Entry 6D3B (X-ray diffraction, 1.40 A resolution); this record covers chain A.

# Chain A
Name: Neuraminidase
Organism: Influenza A virus (strain A/Tern/Australia/G70C/1975 H11N9)
Notes: EC 3.2.1.18
UniProt: P03472 (NRAM_I75A5); the construct lacks a stretch of the UniProt sequence and is renumbered around it, so the offset changes along the chain: 81-169 = UniProt 82-170; 170-333 = UniProt 172-335; 335-392 = UniProt 336-393; 394-412 = UniProt 394-412; 1 more segments
Chain sequence (389 residues; numbered 81 to 468 plus 3 insertion-coded residues; 2 numbers in that range are skipped by the numbering (no residue carries them; nothing is unmodelled there); the number before each row is that of its first residue; a row labelled like 412A-412B holds insertion residues (412A, then the next letters in order)):
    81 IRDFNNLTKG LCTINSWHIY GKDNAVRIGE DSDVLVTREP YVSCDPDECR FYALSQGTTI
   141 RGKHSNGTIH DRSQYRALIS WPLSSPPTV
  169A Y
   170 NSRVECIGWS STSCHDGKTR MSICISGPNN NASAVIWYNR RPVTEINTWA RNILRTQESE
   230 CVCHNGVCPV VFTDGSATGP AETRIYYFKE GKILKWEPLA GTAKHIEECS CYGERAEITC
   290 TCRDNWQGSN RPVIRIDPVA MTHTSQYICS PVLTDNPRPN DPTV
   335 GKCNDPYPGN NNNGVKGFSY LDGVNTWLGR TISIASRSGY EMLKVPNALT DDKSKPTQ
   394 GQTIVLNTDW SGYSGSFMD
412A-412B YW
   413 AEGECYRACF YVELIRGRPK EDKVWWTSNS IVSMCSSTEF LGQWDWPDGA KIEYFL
Disulfide bonds: Cys92-Cys417, Cys124-Cys129, Cys175-Cys193, Cys183-Cys230, Cys232-Cys237, Cys278-Cys291, Cys280-Cys289, Cys318-Cys337, Cys421-Cys447
Covalent attachments: N-acetylglucosamine (NAG) linked to Asn86, Asn146; glycan linked to Asn200
Bound ions: Ca2+: Asp293, Gly297, Asp324, Asn347
Curated features (UniProtKB/Swiss-Prot):
  - active site: Asp151 (Proton donor/acceptor), Tyr406 (Nucleophile)
  - binding site (substrate): Arg118, Arg152, Glu276, Glu277, Arg292, Arg371
  - binding site (Ca(2+)): Asp293, Gly297, Asp324, Asn347
  - glycosylation (N-linked (GlcNAc...) asparagine): Asn86, Asn146, Asn200
What the authors report for this chain:
  - post-translational modification sites: Asn86, Asn146, Asn200

# Summary
Covalently linked N-acetylglucosamine: at Asn86, Asn146 and Asn200. Asp293, Gly297, Asp324 and Asn347
coordinate Ca2+. UniProt lists active-site residues Asp151 and Tyr406, 6 substrate-binding residues and 4
Ca2+-binding residues. From the paper: modification sites Asn86, Asn146 and Asn200.
Chain A is Neuraminidase (Influenza A virus (strain A/Tern/Australia/G70C/1975 H11N9)); the structure,
Influenza virus neuraminidase subtype N9 (tern) apo form, was determined by X-ray diffraction together with
6CRD and 6MCX from the same study.
